8JAF - chains A and H of the 4 polymer chains in the assembly; structure by electron microscopy, 3.10 A resolution.

# Chain A
Name: Beta-arrestin-1
Organism: Bos taurus
Reference sequence: P17870 (ARRB1_BOVIN); numbering as in UniProt (aligned over 5-362)
Sequence (358 residues; numbered 5 to 362; the number before each row is that of its first residue):
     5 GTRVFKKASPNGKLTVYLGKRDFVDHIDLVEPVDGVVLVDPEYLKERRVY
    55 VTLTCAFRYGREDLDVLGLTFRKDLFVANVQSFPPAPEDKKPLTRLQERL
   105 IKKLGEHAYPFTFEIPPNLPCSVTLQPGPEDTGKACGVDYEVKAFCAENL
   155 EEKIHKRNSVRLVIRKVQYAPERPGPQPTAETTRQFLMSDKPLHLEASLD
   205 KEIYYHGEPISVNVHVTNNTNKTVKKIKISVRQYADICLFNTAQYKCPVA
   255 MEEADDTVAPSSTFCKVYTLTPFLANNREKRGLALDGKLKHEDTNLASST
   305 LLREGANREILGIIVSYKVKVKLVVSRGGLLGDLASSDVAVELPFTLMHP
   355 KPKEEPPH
Not modelled in the structure: 64-72, 86, 109-110, 190-194, 244-246, 306-313, 331-340
Curated features (UniProtKB/Swiss-Prot):
  - binding site (1D-myo-inositol hexakisphosphate): K250, M255, K324, K326
  - modified residue: Y47 (Phosphotyrosine)
  - mutagenesis: K157 (K157Q: Impairs InsP6-binding and oligomerization; when associated with Q-160 and Q-161), K160 (K160Q: Impairs InsP6-binding and oligomerization; when associated with Q-157 and Q-161), R161 (R161Q: Impairs InsP6-binding and oligomerization; when associated with Q-157 and Q-160), K232 (K232Q: Impairs InsP6-binding and oligomerization; when associated with Q-236, Q-250, Q-324 and Q-326), R236 (R236Q: Impairs InsP6-binding and oligomerization; when associated with Q-232, Q-250, Q-324 and Q-326), K250 (K250Q: Impairs InsP6-binding and oligomerization; when associated with Q-232, Q-236, Q-324 and Q-326), K324 (K324Q: Impairs InsP6-binding and oligomerization; when associated with Q-232, Q-236, Q-250 and Q-326), K326 (K326Q: Impairs InsP6-binding and oligomerization; when associated with Q-232, Q-236, Q-250 and Q-324)

# Chain H
Name: Fab30 heavy chain
Organism: Mus musculus
Sequence (117 residues; row label = number of the first residue in the row):
     5 VQLVESGGGLVQPGGSLRLSCAASGFNVYSSSIHWVRQAPGKGLEWVASI
    55 SSYYGYTYYADSVKGRFTISADTSKNTAYLQMNSLRAEDTAVYYCARSRQ
   105 FWYSGLDYWGQGTLVTV
Not modelled in the structure: 60
Cystine bridges: C25-C99

# Chain A / chain H interface
Contacting residue pairs (23):
  H210(A) - Y57(H)
  G211(A) - Y33(H)
  G211(A) - S34(H)
  P276(A) - Y57(H)
  F277(A) - Y33(H)
  F277(A) - Y57(H)  hydrophobic
  L278(A) - Y57(H)  hydrogen bond (backbone-backbone)
  A279(A) - Y57(H)  hydrogen bond (backbone-backbone)
  A279(A) - Y58(H)
  A279(A) - G59(H)
  R282(A) - Y58(H)
  D297(A) - Y58(H)
  D297(A) - W106(H)
  T298(A) - Y58(H)
  T298(A) - W106(H)
  N299(A) - Y57(H)
  N299(A) - Y58(H)
  N299(A) - F105(H)
  N299(A) - W106(H)
  L300(A) - Y57(H)  hydrogen bond (backbone-side chain)
  H353(A) - F105(H)  hydrogen bond (side chain-backbone)
  H353(A) - W106(H)
  P361(A) - W106(H)
Other interface residues (no listed pair), chain A (15 interface residues in all): P213, T275
Other interface residues (no listed pair), chain H (9 interface residues in all): N31, S56

# In short
15 residues of chain A and 9 residues of chain H are in contact, with 4 hydrogen bonds. Polar pairs include
L300(A)-Y57(H), H353(A)-F105(H) and L278(A)-Y57(H). From UniProt: 4 residues binding 1D-myo-inositol
hexakisphosphate and 8 mutagenesis sites on chain A.
Chain A is Beta-arrestin-1 (Bos taurus) and chain H is Fab30 heavy chain (Mus musculus); the structure,
Structure of Muscarinic receptor (M2R) in complex with beta-arrestin1 (Local Refine, non-cross linked), was
determined by electron microscopy, deposited together with 8GO9, 8J8R, 8J8V, 8J8Z, 8J97 and 8J9K.
